PDB entry 1YKN | X-ray diffraction, 2.06 A resolution | chains D and H of the 12 polymer chains in the assembly

== Chain D (and H) ==
Protein: Protocatechuate 3,4-dioxygenase beta chain
Organism: Pseudomonas putida
Notes: EC 1.13.11.3; chain H of this document is another copy of the same molecule, construct and numbering; everything in this record applies to it too
UniProtKB: P00437 (PCXB_PSEPU); residues 301-538 here correspond to UniProt positions 1-238 (UniProt number = residue number - 300)
Amino-acid sequence (238 residues; numbered 301 to 538; the number before each row is that of its first residue):
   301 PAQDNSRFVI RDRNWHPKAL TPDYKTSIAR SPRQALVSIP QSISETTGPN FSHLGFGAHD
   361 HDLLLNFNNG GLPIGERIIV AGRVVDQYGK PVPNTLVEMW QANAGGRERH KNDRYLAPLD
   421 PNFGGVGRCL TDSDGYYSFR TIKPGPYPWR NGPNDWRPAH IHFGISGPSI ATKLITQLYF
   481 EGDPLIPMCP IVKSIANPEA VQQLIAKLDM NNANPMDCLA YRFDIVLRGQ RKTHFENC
Differences from the reference sequence: engineered mutation Glu408 (Tyr108 in P00437); modified residue (429)
Modified residues: Cys429 (s,s-(2-hydroxyethyl)thiocysteine; CME)

== Chain D / chain H interface ==
Residue-residue contacts (16; chain D residue first):
  Val309(D) with Asn511(H)
  Tyr388(D) with Asn511(H)
  Arg531(D) with Asn511(H), hydrogen bond (side chain-backbone); Asn512(H); Ala513(H), hydrogen bond (side chain-backbone); Asn514(H), hydrogen bond
  His534(D) with Ile379(H); Asn512(H), hydrogen bond; Asn514(H), hydrogen bond (backbone-side chain)
  Phe535(D) with His361(H); Ile379(H), hydrophobic; Ser438(H); Arg440(H); Asn514(H), hydrogen bond (backbone-side chain); Asp517(H)
  Cys538(D) with Arg440(H), hydrogen bond
Interface residues without a listed pair, chain D (7 interface residues in all): Glu536
Interface residues without a listed pair, chain H (11 interface residues in all): Asp362, Phe439

== Summary ==
The interface between chain D and chain H involves 7 residues on one side and 11 on the other; the contacts
include 7 hydrogen bonds. Among the polar pairs are Arg531(D)-Asn511(H), Arg531(D)-Ala513(H) and
Arg531(D)-Asn514(H).
Chain D and chain H are both Protocatechuate 3,4-dioxygenase beta chain (Pseudomonas putida); the structure,
Protocatechuate 3,4-dioxygenase Y408E mutant bound to DHB, was determined by X-ray diffraction, deposited
together with 1YKK, 1YKL, 1YKM, 1YKO and 1YKP.
